8TBU - chains A and C of the 4 polymer chains in the assembly; structure by X-ray diffraction, 2.35 A resolution.

Chain A (and C):
Protein: Pyruvate kinase PKLR
Organism: Homo sapiens
Notes: EC 2.7.1.40; chain C of this document is another copy of the same molecule, construct and numbering; everything in this record applies to it too
UniProt: P30613 (KPYR_HUMAN); residue numbers follow UniProt; this construct covers 50-574
Chain sequence (544 residues; numbered 31 to 574; the number before each row is that of its first residue):
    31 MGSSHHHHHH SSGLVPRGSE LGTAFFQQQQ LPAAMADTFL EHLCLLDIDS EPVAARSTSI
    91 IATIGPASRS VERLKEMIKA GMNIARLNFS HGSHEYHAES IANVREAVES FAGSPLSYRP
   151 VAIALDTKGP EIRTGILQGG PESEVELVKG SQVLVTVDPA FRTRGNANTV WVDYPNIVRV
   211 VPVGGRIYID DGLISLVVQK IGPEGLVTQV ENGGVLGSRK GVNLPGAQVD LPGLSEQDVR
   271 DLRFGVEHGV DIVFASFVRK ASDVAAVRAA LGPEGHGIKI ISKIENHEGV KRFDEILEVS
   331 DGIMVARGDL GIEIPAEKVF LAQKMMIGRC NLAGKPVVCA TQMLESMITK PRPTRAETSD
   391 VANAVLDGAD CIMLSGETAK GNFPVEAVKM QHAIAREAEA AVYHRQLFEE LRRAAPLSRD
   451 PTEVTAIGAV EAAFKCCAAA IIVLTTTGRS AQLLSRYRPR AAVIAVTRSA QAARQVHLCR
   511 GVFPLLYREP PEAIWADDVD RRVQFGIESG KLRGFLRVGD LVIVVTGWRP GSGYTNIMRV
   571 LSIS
Disordered / not traced: 31-57, 166-173 (chain C: 31-49, 162-216, 227-250)
Differences from the reference sequence: initiating methionine (31); expression tag (32-49)
Curated features (UniProtKB/Swiss-Prot):
  - binding site (substrate): R116, K313, G338, D339, T371
  - binding site (ATP): N118 to H121, R163, K250
  - binding site (K(+)): N118, S120, D156, T157
  - binding site (Mn(2+)): E315, D339
  - binding site (beta-D-fructose 1,6-bisphosphate): T475 to S480, W525, R532, R559 to Y564
  - site: K313 (Transition state stabilizer)
  - modified residue: S292 (Phosphoserine)
  - natural variant: L73 (L73P: In CNSHA2), S80 (S80P: In CNSHA2), R86 (R86P: In CNSHA2), I90 (I90N: In CNSHA2), G95 (G95R: In CNSHA2), M107 (M107T: In CNSHA2), G111 (G111R: In CNSHA2), A115 (A115P: In CNSHA2), S120 (S120F: In CNSHA2), S130 (S130Y: In CNSHA2), I131 (deletion: In CNSHA2), V134 (V134D: In CNSHA2), 76 further natural variant entries in UniProt
Bound ions: K+: N118, S120, D156, T157; Mn2+: E315, D339
Small-molecule neighbours:
  - 1,6-di-O-phosphono-beta-D-fructofuranose (FBP): L474, T475, T476, T477, G478, R479, S480, R498, W525, R532, T556, G557, W558, R559, P560, G561, S562, G563, Y564, T565
  - I0R (6-[(4-hydroxyphenyl)methyl]-2,4-dimethyl-4,6-dihydro-5H-[1,3]thiazolo[5',4':4,5]pyrrolo[2,3-d]pyridazin-5-one): F69, L396, D397, Y433, Q436, L437, E440
  - pyruvic acid (PYR): R116, K313, E315, M334, A336, R337, G338, D339, T371, M403
Reported in the primary citation:
  - binding site for I0R: N361, D397

Interface between chain A and chain C:
Pairs across the interface (65):
  R435(A) with R443(C)
  E439(A) with E439(C); R443(C), salt bridge
  R442(A) with E439(C), salt bridge; R442(C); E461(C), salt bridge
  R443(A) with D67(C); Y433(C); R435(C); E439(C), salt bridge
  A445(A) with K465(C), hydrogen bond (backbone-side chain)
  P446(A) with K465(C), hydrogen bond (backbone-side chain)
  L447(A) with L51(C), hydrophobic; F464(C); K465(C); C467(C), hydrophobic
  S448(A) with E50(C); L51(C); K465(C), hydrogen bond (backbone-backbone); C466(C)
  R449(A) with E50(C); L51(C); G549(C), hydrogen bond (side chain-backbone); L551(C)
  V454(A) with A462(C); C466(C), hydrophobic; V570(C), hydrophobic
  T455(A) with V570(C)
  I457(A) with E461(C); K465(C)
  G458(A) with G458(C)
  E461(A) with R442(C), salt bridge; I457(C); E461(C)
  A462(A) with V454(C)
  F464(A) with L447(C)
  K465(A) with A445(C), hydrogen bond (side chain-backbone); P446(C), hydrogen bond (side chain-backbone); L447(C); S448(C), hydrogen bond (backbone-backbone); E453(C); I457(C); Y487(C), hydrogen bond
  C466(A) with S448(C); V454(C), hydrophobic
  C467(A) with L447(C), hydrophobic
  Y487(A) with K465(C), hydrogen bond
  G549(A) with R449(C), hydrogen bond (backbone-side chain)
  L551(A) with R449(C)
  N566(A) with M568(C); R569(C); V570(C), hydrogen bond (side chain-backbone); L571(C)
  I567(A) with M568(C); R569(C)
  M568(A) with N566(C); I567(C); M568(C), hydrogen bond (backbone-backbone)
  R569(A) with N566(C); I567(C)
  V570(A) with P451(C), hydrophobic; V454(C), hydrophobic; T455(C); N566(C), hydrogen bond (backbone-backbone)
  L571(A) with N566(C)
Interface residues without a listed pair, chain A (33 interface residues in all): F438, D450, P451, E453, I553
Interface residues without a listed pair, chain C (39 interface residues in all): F56, M65, F438, D550, I553

Overview:
33 residues of chain A face 39 of chain C across their interface, with 13 hydrogen bonds and 5 salt bridges.
Polar pairs include E439(A)-R443(C), R442(A)-E439(C) and R442(A)-E461(C). Chain A binds compound I0R, pyruvic
acid and 1,6-di-O-phosphono-beta-D-fructofuranose. The paper reports a binding site for I0R at N361(A) and
D397(A).
Chain A and chain C are both Pyruvate kinase PKLR (Homo sapiens); the structure, Structure of human
erythrocyte pyruvate kinase in complex with an allosteric activator Compound 12, was determined by X-ray
diffraction together with 8TBT from the same study.
